Entry 1HQQ (X-ray diffraction, 1.70 A resolution); this record covers chains A and C of the 8 polymer chains in the assembly.

[Chain A (and C)]
Protein: Streptavidin
Source organism: Streptomyces avidinii
Notes: chain C of this document is another copy of the same molecule, construct and numbering; everything in this record applies to it too
UniProt: P22629 (SAV_STRAV); residues 11-139 here correspond to UniProt positions 1-129 (UniProt number = residue number - 10)
Amino-acid sequence (129 residues; row label = number of the first residue in the row):
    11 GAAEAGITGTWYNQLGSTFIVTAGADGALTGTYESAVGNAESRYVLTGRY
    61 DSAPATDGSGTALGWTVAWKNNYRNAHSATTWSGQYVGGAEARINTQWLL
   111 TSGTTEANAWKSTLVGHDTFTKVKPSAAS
Disordered / not traced: 11-15, 135-139

[How chain A and chain C interact]
Residue-residue contacts - 7 pairs, chain A then chain C:
  Q107(A) with V125(C), hydrogen bond (side chain-backbone); G126(C); H127(C)
  V125(A) with Q107(C), hydrogen bond (backbone-side chain)
  G126(A) with Q107(C)
  H127(A) with Q107(C); H127(C)

[Overview]
The chain A/chain C interface involves 4 residues from each chain; the contacts include 2 hydrogen bonds. Its
one hydrogen-bonded contact is Q107(A)-V125(C).
Both chains are Streptavidin (Streptomyces avidinii). Entry 1HQQ (Miniprotein mp-2 (M9A) complex with
streptavidin) was determined by X-ray diffraction.
